7DWT - chains A and B of the 5 polymer chains in the assembly; structure by electron microscopy, 19.00 A resolution (very low resolution: no residue pairs are listed; an interface is given only as per-side residue counts).

# Chain A (and B)
Molecule: envelope protein
Source organism: Dengue virus 1
Notes: chain B of this document is another copy of the same molecule, construct and numbering; everything in this record applies to it too
Sequence (495 residues; row label = number of the first residue in the row):
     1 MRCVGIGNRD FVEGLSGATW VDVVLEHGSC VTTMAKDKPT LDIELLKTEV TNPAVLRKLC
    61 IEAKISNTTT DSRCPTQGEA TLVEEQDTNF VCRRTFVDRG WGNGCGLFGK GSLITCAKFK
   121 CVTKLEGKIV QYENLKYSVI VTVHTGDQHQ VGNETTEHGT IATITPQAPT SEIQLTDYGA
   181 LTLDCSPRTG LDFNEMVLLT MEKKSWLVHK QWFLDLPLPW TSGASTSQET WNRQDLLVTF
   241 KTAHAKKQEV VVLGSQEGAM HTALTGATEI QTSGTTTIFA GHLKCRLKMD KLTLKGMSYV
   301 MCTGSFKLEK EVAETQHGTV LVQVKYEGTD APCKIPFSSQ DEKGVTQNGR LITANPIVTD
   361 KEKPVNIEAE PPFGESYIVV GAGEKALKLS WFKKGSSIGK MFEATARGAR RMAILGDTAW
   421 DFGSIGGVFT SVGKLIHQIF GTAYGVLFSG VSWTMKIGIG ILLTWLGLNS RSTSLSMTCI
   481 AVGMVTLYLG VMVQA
Not modelled in the structure: 395-495
What the authors report for this chain:
  - post-translational modification sites: N67 (citing earlier work)

# How chain A and chain B interact
At this resolution (19 A) residue pairs are not listed: 2 residues of chain A and 2 of chain B lie at the interface.

# In short
Chain A and chain B each contribute 2 residues to their interface. The paper reports a modification site at
N67(A).
Chain A and chain B are both envelope protein (Dengue virus 1); the structure, Cryo-EM structure of Dengue
virus serotype 1 strain WestPac 74 in complex with human antibody 1C19 ..., was determined by electron
microscopy, deposited together with 7DWU.
